Entry 7JSG (electron microscopy, 5.20 A resolution (low resolution: residue-level contacts below are approximate; hydrogen-bond / salt-bridge calls are withheld)); this record covers chains D and E of the 8 polymer chains in the assembly.

== Chain D (and E) ==
Molecule: Protein Rep68
Source organism: Adeno-associated virus - 2
Notes: EC 3.6.4.12; chain E of this document is another copy of the same molecule, construct and numbering; everything in this record applies to it too
UniProt: P03132 (REP68_AAV2S); numbering as in UniProt (aligned over 2-536)
Chain sequence (537 residues; numbered 0 to 536; the number before each row is that of its first residue; numbering starts at 0):
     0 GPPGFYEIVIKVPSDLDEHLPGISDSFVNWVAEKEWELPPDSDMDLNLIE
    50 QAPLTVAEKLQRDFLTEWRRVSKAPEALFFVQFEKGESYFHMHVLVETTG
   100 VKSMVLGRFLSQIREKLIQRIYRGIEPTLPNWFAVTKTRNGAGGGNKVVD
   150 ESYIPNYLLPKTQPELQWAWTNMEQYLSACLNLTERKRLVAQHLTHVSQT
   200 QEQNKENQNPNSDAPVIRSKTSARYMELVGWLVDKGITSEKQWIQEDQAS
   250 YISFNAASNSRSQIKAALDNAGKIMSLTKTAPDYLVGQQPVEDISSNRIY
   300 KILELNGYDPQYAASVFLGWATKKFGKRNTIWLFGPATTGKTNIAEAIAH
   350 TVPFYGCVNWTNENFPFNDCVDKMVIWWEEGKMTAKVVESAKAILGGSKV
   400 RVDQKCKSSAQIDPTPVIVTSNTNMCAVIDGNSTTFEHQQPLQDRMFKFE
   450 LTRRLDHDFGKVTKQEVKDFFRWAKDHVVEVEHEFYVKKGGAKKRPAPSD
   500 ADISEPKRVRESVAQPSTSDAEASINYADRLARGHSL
Disordered / not traced: 0-218, 491-536
Differences from the reference sequence: expression tag (0-1); conflict Glu17 (Gly in P03132); engineered mutation Ser151 (Cys in P03132)
Curated features (UniProtKB/Swiss-Prot):
  - motif: His90 to His92 (RCR-2), Tyr156 to Lys160 (RCR-3)
  - active site: Tyr156 (For nuclease activity)
  - binding site (a divalent metal cation): Glu83, His90, His92
  - binding site (ATP): Gly334 to Thr341
Reported in the primary citation:
  - mutagenesis - R107A: decreased binding to ssDNA (citing earlier work)
  - mutagenesis - R260A: decreased catalytic activity

== Chain D / chain E interface ==
Pairs across the interface (6):
  Asn254(D) - Ser221(E)
  Asn254(D) - Met225(E)
  Ala255(D) - Ser221(E)
  Ala255(D) - Ala222(E)
  Ala256(D) - Ser221(E)
  Ser257(D) - Ser221(E)
Other interface residues (no listed pair), chain D (5 interface residues in all): Asn258
Other interface residues (no listed pair), chain E (5 interface residues in all): Thr220, Tyr224

== Summary ==
The chain D/chain E interface involves 5 residues from each chain. Curated annotation (UniProt) lists
active-site residue Tyr156(D), 3 divalent metal cation-binding residues and 8 ATP-binding residues on chain D.
The paper reports that R107A of chain D reduces binding to ssDNA; R260A of chain D reduces catalytic activity.
Both chains are Protein Rep68 (Adeno-associated virus - 2). Entry 7JSG (Adeno-Associated Virus 2 Rep68
HD-Heptamer-ssDNA with ATPgS) was determined by electron microscopy, deposited together with 7JSF, 7JSI, 6XB8,
7JSE and 7JSH.
